PDB entry 1JRZ | X-ray diffraction, 2.00 A resolution | chain A

[Chain A]
Name: Flavocytochrome C
Organism: Shewanella frigidimarina
Notes: EC 1.3.99.1
UniProtKB: Q02469 (FRDA_SHEFR); residues 1-571 here correspond to UniProt positions 26-596 (UniProt number = residue number + 25)
Chain sequence (571 residues; numbered 1 to 571; the number before each row is that of its first residue):
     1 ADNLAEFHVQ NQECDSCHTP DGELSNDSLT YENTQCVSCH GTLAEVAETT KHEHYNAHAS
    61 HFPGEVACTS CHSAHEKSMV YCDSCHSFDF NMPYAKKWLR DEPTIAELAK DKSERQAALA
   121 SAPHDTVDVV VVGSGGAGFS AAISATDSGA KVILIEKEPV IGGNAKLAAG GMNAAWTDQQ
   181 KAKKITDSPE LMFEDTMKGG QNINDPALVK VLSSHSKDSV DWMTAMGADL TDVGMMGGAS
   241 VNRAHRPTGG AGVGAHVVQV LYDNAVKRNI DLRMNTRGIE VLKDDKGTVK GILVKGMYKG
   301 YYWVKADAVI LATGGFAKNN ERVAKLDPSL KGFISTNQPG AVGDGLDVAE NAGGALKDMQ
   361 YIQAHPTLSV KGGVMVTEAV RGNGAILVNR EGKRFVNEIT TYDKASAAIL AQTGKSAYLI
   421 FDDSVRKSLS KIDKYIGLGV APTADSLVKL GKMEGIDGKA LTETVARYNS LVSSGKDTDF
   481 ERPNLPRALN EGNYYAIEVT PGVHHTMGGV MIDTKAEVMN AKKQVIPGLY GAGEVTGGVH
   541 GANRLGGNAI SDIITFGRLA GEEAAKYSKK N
Disordered / not traced: 569-571
Sequence notes: engineered mutation Y402 (Arg427 in Q02469)
Ion coordination: heme Fe (4 sites), coordinated by H8, H18, H40, H58, H61, H72, H75, H86; Na+: T506, G508, E534, T536
Ligand contacts:
  - FAD (flavin-adenine dinucleotide): V132, G133, S134, G135, G136, A137, G138, I155, E156, K157, E158, G162, G163, N164, A165, L167, A168, A169, G170, G171, V253, T276, R277, G278, A312, T313, G314, T336, N337, Q338, D344, G345, M375, H504, H505, A532, G533, E534, R544, G547, N548, A549, I550, I553
  - fumaric acid (FUM): A169, G170, M236, H365, M375, V376, T377, E378, Y402, H504, R544, L545, G546, G547
  - heme (HEM), molecule 1: L4, A5, H8, V9, C14, S16, C17, H18, L24, L29, E32, T69, S73, A74, H75, E76, Y298
  - heme (HEM), molecule 2: L4, F7, H8, Q12, S16, C17, Q35, C36, C39, H40, C68, H72, P93, Y94
  - heme (HEM), molecule 3: C36, V37, H40, G41, T42, L43, V46, T49, T50, H52, A57, H58, V66, A67, C68, S70, C71, H72, V80, C82, D89, F90, N91, M92, P93
  - heme (HEM), molecule 4: H54, Y55, N56, A57, S60, H61, F62, Y81, C82, S84, C85, H86, F88, L167, N337, Q338, V374, M375, K431, K434, Y435, G437, L438

[Overview]
Bound to chain A: 4 copies of heme, flavin-adenine dinucleotide and fumaric acid. H8 and H40 coordinate a heme
Fe ion.
Chain A is Flavocytochrome C (Shewanella frigidimarina); the structure, Crystal structure of Arg402Tyr mutant
flavocytochrome c3 from Shewanella frigidimarina, was determined by X-ray diffraction together with 1JRX and
1JRY from the same study.
